PDB entry 6ADX | X-ray diffraction, 1.75 A resolution | chain A

# Chain A
Molecule: Serine protease NS3
Organism: Zika virus (strain Mr 766)
Notes: EC 3.4.21.91, 3.6.1.15, 3.6.4.13
UniProtKB: Q32ZE1 (POLG_ZIKV); residues 181-617 here correspond to UniProt positions 1679-2115 (UniProt number = residue number + 1498)
Amino-acid sequence (448 residues; each row starts with the number of its first residue):
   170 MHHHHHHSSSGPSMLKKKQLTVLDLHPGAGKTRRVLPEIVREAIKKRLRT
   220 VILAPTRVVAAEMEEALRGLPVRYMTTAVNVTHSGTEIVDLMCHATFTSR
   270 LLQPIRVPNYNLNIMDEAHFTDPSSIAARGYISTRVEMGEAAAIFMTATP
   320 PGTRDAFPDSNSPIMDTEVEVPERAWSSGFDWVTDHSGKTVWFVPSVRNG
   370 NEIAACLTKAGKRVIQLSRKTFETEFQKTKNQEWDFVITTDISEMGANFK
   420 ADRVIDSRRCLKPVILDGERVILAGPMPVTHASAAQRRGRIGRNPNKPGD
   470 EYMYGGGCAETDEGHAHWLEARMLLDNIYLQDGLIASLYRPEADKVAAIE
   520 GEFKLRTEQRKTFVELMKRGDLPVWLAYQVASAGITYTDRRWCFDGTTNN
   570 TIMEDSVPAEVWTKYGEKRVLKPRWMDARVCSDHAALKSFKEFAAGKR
Not modelled in the structure: 170-182, 251-255
Differences from the reference sequence: expression tag (170-180)
Bound ions: Mn2+: T201, E286 (together with ADP)
Ligand contacts: ADP (adenosine-5'-diphosphate): H195, P196, G197, A198, G199, K200, T201, R202, R203, N330, N417, R462
UniProt features mapped onto this chain:
  - region: K185 to Q188 (Important for RNA-binding)
  - motif: D285 to H288 (DEAH box)
  - binding site (ATP): L194 to T201
  - site: R456 (Involved in NS3 ATPase and RTPase activities), R459 (Involved in NS3 ATPase and RTPase activities), R617 (Cleavage)
  - modified residue: K389 (N6-acetyllysine)

# Overview
Bound to chain A: ADP. T201 and E286 coordinate Mn2+. UniProt lists 8 ATP-binding residues.
Chain A is Serine protease NS3 (Zika virus (strain Mr 766)); the structure, Crystal structure of the Zika
virus NS3 helicase (ADP-Mn2+ complex, form 1), was determined by X-ray diffraction (same publication as 6ADW
and 6ADY).
